7WUG - chains 5 and 1 of the 5 polymer chains in the assembly; structure by electron microscopy, 3.30 A resolution.

# Chain 5
Molecule: Vacuolar import and degradation protein 28
Organism: Saccharomyces cerevisiae YJM1133
UniProtKB: P40547 (VID28_YEAST); numbering as in UniProt (aligned over 1-921)
Chain sequence (921 residues; row label = number of the first residue in the row):
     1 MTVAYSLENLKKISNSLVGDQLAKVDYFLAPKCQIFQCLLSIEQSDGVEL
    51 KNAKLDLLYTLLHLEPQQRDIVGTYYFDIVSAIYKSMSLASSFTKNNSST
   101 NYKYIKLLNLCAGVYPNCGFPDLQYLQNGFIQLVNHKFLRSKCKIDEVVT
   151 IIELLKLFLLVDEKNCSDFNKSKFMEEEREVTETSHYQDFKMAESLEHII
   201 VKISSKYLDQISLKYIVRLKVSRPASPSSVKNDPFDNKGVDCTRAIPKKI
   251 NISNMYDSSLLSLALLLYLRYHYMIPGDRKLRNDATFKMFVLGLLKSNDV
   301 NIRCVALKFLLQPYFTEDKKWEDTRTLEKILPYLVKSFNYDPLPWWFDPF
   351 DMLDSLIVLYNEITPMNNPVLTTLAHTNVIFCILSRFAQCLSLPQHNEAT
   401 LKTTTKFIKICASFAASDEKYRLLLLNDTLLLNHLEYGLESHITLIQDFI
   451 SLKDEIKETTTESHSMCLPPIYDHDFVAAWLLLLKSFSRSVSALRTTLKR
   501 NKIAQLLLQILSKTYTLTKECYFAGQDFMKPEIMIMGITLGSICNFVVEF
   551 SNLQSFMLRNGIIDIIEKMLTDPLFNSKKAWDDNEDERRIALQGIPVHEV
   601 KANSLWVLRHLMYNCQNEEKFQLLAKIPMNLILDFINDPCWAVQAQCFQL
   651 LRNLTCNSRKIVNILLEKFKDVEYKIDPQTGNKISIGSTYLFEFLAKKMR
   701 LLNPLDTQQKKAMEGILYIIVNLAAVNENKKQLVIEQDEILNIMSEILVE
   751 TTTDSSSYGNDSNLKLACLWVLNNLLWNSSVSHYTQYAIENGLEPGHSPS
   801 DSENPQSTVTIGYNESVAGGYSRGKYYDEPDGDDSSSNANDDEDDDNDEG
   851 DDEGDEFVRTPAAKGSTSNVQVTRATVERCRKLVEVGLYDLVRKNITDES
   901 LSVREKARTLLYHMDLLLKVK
Disordered / not traced: 1-3, 164-185, 220-233, 276-279, 458-465, 671-688, 789-853, 865-867, 920-921
Construct notes: conflict Tyr758 (Asn in P40547)
UniProt features mapped onto this chain:
  - modified residue: Ser226 (Phosphoserine)

# Chain 1
Molecule: Vacuolar import and degradation protein 30
Organism: Saccharomyces cerevisiae
UniProtKB: A0A6L0ZCH7 (A0A6L0ZCH7_YEASX); the construct has insertions or renumbered stretches relative to UniProt, so the offset changes along the chain: 11-440 = UniProt 1-430; 496-958 = UniProt 496-958
Chain sequence (958 residues; row label = number of the first residue in the row; note: 55 numbers in that range are skipped by the numbering (no residue carries them; nothing is unmodelled there); a row labelled like 440A-440Z holds insertion residues (440A, then the next letters in order)):
    11 MSEYMDDVDREFINCLFPSYLLQQPVAYDLWILYLQHRKLFHKLKNTNLI
    61 NADENPTGVGMGRTKLTALTRKEIWSKLMNLGVLGTISFEAVNDDYLIQV
   111 YKYFYPDVNDFTLRFGVKDSNKNSVRVMKASSDMRKNAQELLEPVLSERE
   161 MALNSNTSLENDRNDDDDDDDDDDDDDDDDDDDDDESDLESLEGEVDTDT
   211 DDNNEGDGSDNHEEGGEEGSRGADADVSSAQQRAERVADPWIYQRSRSAI
   261 NIETESRNLWDTSDKNSGLQYYPPDQSPSSSFSSPRVSSGNDKNDNEATN
   311 VLSNSGSKKKNSMIPDIYKILGYFLPSRWQAQPNNSLQLSQDGITHLQPN
   361 PDYHSYMTYERSSASSASTRNRLRTSFENSGKVDFAVTWANKSLPDNKLT
   411 IFYYEIKVLSVTSTESAENSNIVIGYKLVE
440A-440Z NELMEATTKKSVSRSSVAGSSSSLGG
441A-441Z SNNMSSNRVPSTSFTMEGTQRRDYIY
442A-442M EGGVSAMSLNVDG
   496 SINKCQKYGFDLNVFGYCGFDGLITNSTEQSKEYAKPFGRDDVIGCGINF
   546 IDGSIFFTKNGIHLGNAFTDLNDLEFVPYVALRPGNSIKTNFGLNEDFVF
   596 DIIGYQDKWKSLAYEHICRGRQMDVSIEEFDSDESEEDETENGPEENKST
   646 NVNEDLMDIDQEDGAAGNKDTKKLNDEKDNNLKFLLGEDNRFIDGKLVRP
   696 DVNNINNLSVDDGSLPNTLNVMINDYLIHEGLVDVAKGFLKDLQKDAVNV
   746 NGQHSESKDVIRHNERQIMKEERMVKIRQELRYLINKGQISKCINYIDNE
   796 IPDLLKNNLELVFELKLANYLVMIKKSSSKDDDEIENLILKGQELSNEFI
   846 YDTKIPQSLRDRFSGQLSNVSALLAYSNPLVEAPKEISGYLSDEYLQERL
   896 FQVSNNTILTFLHKDSECALENVISNTRAMLSTLLEYNAFGSTNSSDPRY
   946 YKAINFDEDVLNL
Disordered / not traced: 11-15, 53-79, 98-108, 127-325, 361-392, 423-424, 440A-440Z, 441A-441Z, 442A-442M, 523-526, 615-677, 743-750, 774-912, 958

# How chain 5 and chain 1 interact
Contacting residue pairs (56; chain 5 residue first):
  Val201(5) with Phe125(1); Gly126(1)
  Ser204(5) with Phe121(1)
  Ser205(5) with Thr122(1)
  Leu208(5) with Pro116(1); Val118(1), hydrophobic; Phe121(1), hydrophobic
  Ile211(5) with Phe114(1), hydrophobic
  Leu213(5) with Tyr113(1); Phe114(1), hydrogen bond (backbone-backbone); Asp592(1)
  Lys214(5) with Tyr113(1); Leu589(1); Asn590(1); Glu591(1); Asp592(1), hydrogen bond (backbone-backbone)
  Tyr215(5) with Lys112(1), hydrogen bond (backbone-backbone)
  Ile216(5) with Gln109(1); Val110(1); Tyr111(1), hydrophobic; Glu591(1)
  Val217(5) with Gln109(1); Val110(1); Lys112(1)
  Pro234(5) with Lys112(1); Tyr113(1), hydrogen bond (backbone-backbone)
  Phe235(5) with Lys82(1); Trp85(1), hydrophobic
  Asp236(5) with Tyr113(1)
  Asn237(5) with Phe114(1); Tyr115(1)
  Lys238(5) with Lys112(1)
  Val240(5) with Phe114(1), hydrophobic
  Arg244(5) with Asp536(1), salt bridge; Val538(1)
  Ala245(5) with Phe593(1)
  Ile246(5) with Asp592(1)
  Lys248(5) with Ser29(1), hydrogen bond
  Lys280(5) with Phe125(1)
  Leu281(5) with Phe125(1), hydrophobic
  Asp284(5) with Phe121(1); Phe125(1)
  Met289(5) with Phe114(1), hydrophobic
  Lys296(5) with Asp596(1)
  Arg325(5) with Asp536(1), salt bridge
  Pro332(5) with Asn555(1); Ile557(1), hydrophobic
  Lys336(5) with Gly556(1); Phe595(1)
  Ala375(5) with Lys531(1)
  His376(5) with Lys554(1)
  Thr377(5) with Lys554(1); Ile557(1)
  Asn378(5) with Tyr529(1), hydrogen bond (side chain-backbone); Ala530(1)
  Phe381(5) with Lys531(1)
Also at the interface, not in a pair above, chain 5 (40 interface residues in all): His198, Ser212, Arg218, Leu219, Thr286, Phe287, Tyr333
Also at the interface, not in a pair above, chain 1 (37 interface residues in all): Ser86, Asp117, Lys584, Val594, Ile598

# In short
40 residues of chain 5 face 37 of chain 1 across their interface, with 6 hydrogen bonds and 2 salt bridges.
Polar contacts include Arg244(5)-Asp536(1), Arg325(5)-Asp536(1) and Lys248(5)-Ser29(1).
Here chain 5 is Vacuolar import and degradation protein 28 (Saccharomyces cerevisiae YJM1133) and chain 1 is
Vacuolar import and degradation protein 30 (Saccharomyces cerevisiae). Entry 7WUG (GID subcomplex: Gid12 bound
Substrate Receptor Scaffolding module) was determined by electron microscopy.
